Entry 9C0X (X-ray diffraction, 4.35 A resolution (low resolution: residue-level contacts below are approximate; hydrogen-bond / salt-bridge calls are withheld)); this record covers chains B and A of the 4 polymer chains in the assembly.

== Chain B ==
Protein: Hemagglutinin HA2 subunit
Organism: Influenza A virus
UniProtKB: A0A6J3XB93 (A0A6J3XB93_9INFA); residues 10-174 here correspond to UniProt positions 354-518 (UniProt number = residue number + 344)
Sequence (166 residues; numbered 10 to 175; the number before each row is that of its first residue):
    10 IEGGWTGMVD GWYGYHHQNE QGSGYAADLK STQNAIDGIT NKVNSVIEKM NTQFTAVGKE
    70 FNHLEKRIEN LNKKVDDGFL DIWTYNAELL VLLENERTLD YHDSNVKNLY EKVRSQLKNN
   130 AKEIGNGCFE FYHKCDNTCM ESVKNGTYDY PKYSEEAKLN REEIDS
Disulfide bonds: Cys144-Cys148
Differences from the reference sequence: expression tag (175)

== Chain A ==
Protein: Hemagglutinin HA1 subunit
Organism: Influenza A virus
Sequence (322 residues; row label = number of the first residue in the row; note: 2 numbers in that range are skipped by the numbering (no residue carries them; nothing is unmodelled there); a row labelled like 116a-116c holds insertion residues (116a, then the next letters in order); X marks 2 residues of unknown identity (built as UNK)):
    10 GDTLCIGYHA NNSTDTVDTL LEKNVTVTHS VNLLEDKHNG KXXIN
   55A G
    56 KQPISLGDCS FAGWILGNPM CDDLIGKT
   83a S
    84 WSYIVEK
   90a P
    91 NPTNGICYPG TLEDEEELRL KFSGVL
116a-116c EFS
   117 KFEAFTSNG
   127 WGAVNSG
  133a A
   134 GVTAACKFGS SNSFFRNMVW LIHQSGTYPV IKRTFNNTKG RDVLIVWGIH HPATLKEHQD
   194 LYKKDSSYVA VGSETYNRRF TPEISTRPNV NGQAGRMTFY WTMVKPGESI TFESNGAFLA
   254 PRYAFEIVSV GNG
  266a K
   267 LFRSELSIES CNTTCQTPKG AINTSLPFQN IHPITIGKCP KYVKSTKLRL ATGLRNVPS
Not modelled in the structure: 51-52
Disulfide bonds: Cys281-Cys305
Residues lining bound ligands: N-acetylglucosamine (NAG; 2-acetamido-2-deoxy-beta-D-glucopyranose): Ile288, Asn289, Thr290

== Interface between chain B and chain A ==
Disulfides between the chains: Cys137(B)-Cys14(A)
Contacting residue pairs (95; chain B residue first):
  Ile10(B) - Ile15(A)
  Glu11(B) - Tyr17(A)
  Gly12(B) - Tyr17(A)
  Gly12(B) - Val323(A)
  Gly13(B) - Tyr17(A)
  Gly13(B) - Ala19(A)
  Gly13(B) - Val323(A)
  Trp14(B) - Cys14(A)
  Trp14(B) - Ile15(A)
  Trp14(B) - Gly16(A)
  Trp14(B) - Tyr17(A)
  Trp14(B) - His18(A)
  Trp14(B) - Ala19(A)
  Thr15(B) - Ala19(A)
  Thr15(B) - Asn20(A)
  Met17(B) - Gly16(A)
  Met17(B) - Tyr17(A)
  Met17(B) - His18(A)
  Val18(B) - His18(A)
  Gly20(B) - His18(A)
  Trp21(B) - Gly16(A)
  Trp21(B) - Tyr17(A)
  Trp21(B) - His18(A)
  Trp21(B) - Thr318(A)
  Trp21(B) - Gly319(A)
  Tyr22(B) - Gly16(A)
  Gly23(B) - Cys14(A)
  Gly23(B) - Ile15(A)
  Gly23(B) - Gly16(A)
  Tyr24(B) - Leu13(A)
  Tyr24(B) - Cys14(A)
  Tyr24(B) - Ile15(A)
  His25(B) - Thr12(A)
  His25(B) - Leu13(A)
  His25(B) - Cys14(A)
  His26(B) - Thr12(A)
  His26(B) - Leu13(A)
  Gln27(B) - Asp11(A)
  Gln27(B) - Thr12(A)
  Asn28(B) - Asp11(A)
  Glu29(B) - Asp11(A)
  Met59(B) - Phe294(A)
  Gln62(B) - Phe294(A)
  Gln62(B) - Lys307(A)
  Glu69(B) - Glu107(A)
  Phe70(B) - Asp104(A)
  Phe70(B) - Glu107(A)
  Asn71(B) - Glu107(A)
  Leu73(B) - Glu106(A)
  Phe88(B) - Lys307(A)
  Leu89(B) - Tyr308(A)
  Trp92(B) - Phe294(A)
  Trp92(B) - Lys307(A)
  Thr93(B) - Val309(A)
  Thr93(B) - Lys310(A)
  Glu97(B) - Ser311(A)
  Glu97(B) - Leu314(A)
  Val100(B) - Arg315(A)
  Leu101(B) - Asp27(A)
  Leu101(B) - Thr28(A)
  Leu101(B) - Leu29(A)
  Leu102(B) - Leu29(A)
  Asn104(B) - Val26(A)
  Asn104(B) - Asp27(A)
  Asn104(B) - Thr28(A)
  Asn104(B) - Arg315(A)
  Asn104(B) - Leu316(A)
  Asn104(B) - Ala317(A)
  Glu105(B) - Thr28(A)
  Glu105(B) - Leu29(A)
  Glu105(B) - Glu31(A)
  Leu108(B) - Thr28(A)
  Leu108(B) - Val34(A)
  Leu108(B) - Arg321(A)
  His111(B) - Thr318(A)
  His111(B) - Gly319(A)
  His111(B) - Leu320(A)
  Leu118(B) - Ile15(A)
  Tyr119(B) - Ile15(A)
  Val122(B) - Ile15(A)
  Gly136(B) - Cys14(A)
  Cys137(B) - Leu13(A)
  Cys137(B) - Cys14(A)  disulfide
  Phe138(B) - Asp11(A)
  Phe138(B) - Thr12(A)
  Phe138(B) - Leu13(A)
  Glu139(B) - Gly10(A)
  Glu139(B) - Asp11(A)
  Phe140(B) - Gly10(A)
  Phe140(B) - Asp11(A)
  Lys143(B) - Asp11(A)
  Cys144(B) - Asp11(A)
  Met149(B) - Asp11(A)
  Met149(B) - Leu13(A)
  Val152(B) - Leu13(A)
Interface residues without a listed pair, chain B (54 interface residues in all): Ile48, Val52, Ile56, Asp90, Thr107, Asp145
Interface residues without a listed pair, chain A (43 interface residues in all): Lys32, Val36, His38, Leu42, Pro293, Cys305, Lys313, Ser325

== Summary ==
Chain B and chain A form an interface of 54 and 43 residues respectively; the contacts include 1 disulfide
bond. Ligands of chain A: N-acetylglucosamine.
Here chain B is Hemagglutinin HA2 subunit and chain A is Hemagglutinin HA1 subunit, both from Influenza A
virus. Entry 9C0X (Crystal structure of chimeric hemagglutinin cH11/1 in complex with broad protective
antibody 31.b.09) was determined by X-ray diffraction together with 9C0U, 9C22 and 9C0V from the same study.
